7BO8 - chains A and E of the 6 polymer chains in the assembly; structure by X-ray diffraction, 1.84 A resolution.

Chain A (and E):
Protein: CC-Type2-(VaYd)4-Y3F-W19(BrPhe)-Y24F
Notes: chain E of this document is another copy of the same molecule, construct and numbering; everything in this record applies to it too
Chain sequence (32 residues; numbered 0 to 31; the number before each row is that of its first residue; numbering starts at 0):
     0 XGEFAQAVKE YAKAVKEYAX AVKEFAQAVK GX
Not modelled in the structure: 31 (chain E: 0, 31)
Modified / non-standard residues: ACE (acetyl group) at position 0; 4BF (4-bromo-L-phenylalanine) at position 19; NH2 (amino group) at position 31

Interface between chain A and chain E:
Pairs across the interface - 26 pairs, chain A then chain E:
  ACE_0(A) / Val-28(E)
  Phe-3(A) / Val-28(E)  hydrophobic
  Ala-4(A) / Val-28(E)  hydrophobic
  Val-7(A) / Val-21(E)
  Val-7(A) / Phe-24(E)  hydrophobic
  Val-7(A) / Ala-25(E)  hydrophobic
  Lys-8(A) / Ala-25(E)
  Tyr-10(A) / Tyr-17(E)  hydrogen bond
  Tyr-10(A) / Val-21(E)  hydrophobic
  Ala-11(A) / Val-21(E)
  Ala-11(A) / Lys-22(E)
  Val-14(A) / Val-14(E)
  Val-14(A) / Tyr-17(E)  hydrophobic
  Val-14(A) / Ala-18(E)
  Lys-15(A) / Ala-18(E)
  Tyr-17(A) / Tyr-10(E)
  Ala-18(A) / Val-14(E)
  Ala-18(A) / Lys-15(E)
  Val-21(A) / Val-7(E)
  Val-21(A) / Tyr-10(E)  hydrophobic
  Val-21(A) / Ala-11(E)
  Lys-22(A) / Ala-11(E)
  Ala-25(A) / Val-7(E)  hydrophobic
  Ala-25(A) / Lys-8(E)
  Val-28(A) / Phe-3(E)  hydrophobic
  Val-28(A) / Ala-4(E)
Other interface residues (no listed pair), chain A (17 interface residues in all): Phe-24, Lys-29
Other interface residues (no listed pair), chain E (16 interface residues in all): Lys-29

Summary:
The interface between chain A and chain E involves 17 residues on one side and 16 on the other, with 1
hydrogen bond. Its one hydrogen-bonded contact is Tyr-10(A)/Tyr-17(E).
Both chains are CC-Type2-(VaYd)4-Y3F-W19(BrPhe)-Y24F. Entry 7BO8 (A hexameric de novo coiled-coil assembly:
CC-Type2-(VaYd)4-Y3F-W19(BrPhe)-Y24F) was determined by X-ray diffraction (same publication as 7BO9 and 7BOA).
